PDB entry 3O9S | X-ray diffraction, 2.48 A resolution | chains A and B

# Chain A (and B)
Name: Nonstructural protein 1
Source organism: Influenza A virus
Notes: chain B of this document is another copy of the same molecule, construct and numbering; everything in this record applies to it too
Reference sequence: C9S2D8 (C9S2D8_9INFA); residues 79-230 here correspond to UniProt positions 74-225 (UniProt number = residue number - 5)
Amino-acid sequence (152 residues; numbered 79 to 230; the number before each row is that of its first residue):
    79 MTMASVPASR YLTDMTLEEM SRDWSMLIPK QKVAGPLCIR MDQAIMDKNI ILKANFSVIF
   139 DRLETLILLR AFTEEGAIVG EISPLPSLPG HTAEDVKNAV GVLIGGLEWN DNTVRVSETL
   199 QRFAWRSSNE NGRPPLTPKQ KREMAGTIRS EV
Unresolved in the structure: 79-84, 207-230 (chain B: 79-81, 203-230)
From the paper describing this entry:
  - self-association interface (contacts with another copy of this molecule): T170 to N188
  - mutagenesis - W187A: abolished binding to WT ED dimer
  - mutagenesis - W187A: unchanged signaling
  - mutagenesis - W187A: decreased binding to poly I:C
  - mutagenesis - W187A: abolished binding to mAb 1A7

# Interface between chain A and chain B
Contacting residue pairs (16):
  K108(A) - K108(B)
  K108(A) - Q121(B)
  K108(A) - W187(B)
  Q109(A) - W187(B)
  K110(A) - E186(B)  hydrogen bond (side chain-backbone)
  K110(A) - W187(B)  hydrogen bond (side chain-backbone)
  K110(A) - D189(B)  salt bridge
  I117(A) - W187(B)  hydrophobic
  M119(A) - W187(B)  hydrophobic
  V180(A) - W187(B)
  E186(A) - K110(B)  hydrogen bond (backbone-side chain)
  W187(A) - K108(B)
  W187(A) - Q109(B)  hydrogen bond (side chain-backbone)
  W187(A) - K110(B)  hydrogen bond (backbone-side chain)
  W187(A) - V180(B)  hydrophobic
  D189(A) - K110(B)  salt bridge
Interface residues without a listed pair, chain A (11 interface residues in all): Q121, G184
Interface residues without a listed pair, chain B (11 interface residues in all): I117, M119, N188

# Overview
Chain A and chain B each contribute 11 residues to their interface, with 5 hydrogen bonds and 2 salt bridges.
Among the polar pairs are K110(A)-D189(B), K110(A)-E186(B) and K110(A)-W187(B). The paper reports that W187A
of chain A abolishes binding to WT ED dimer; a self-association interface involving T170(A).
Chain A and chain B are both Nonstructural protein 1 (Influenza A virus); the structure, Effector domain of
influenza A/PR/8/34 NS1, was determined by X-ray diffraction, deposited together with 3O9Q, 3O9R, 3O9T, 3O9U
and 3OA9.
